1I1A - chains C and D of the 4 polymer chains in the assembly; structure by X-ray diffraction, 2.80 A resolution.

[Chain C]
Molecule: Ig gamma-2A chain C region
Source organism: Rattus norvegicus
Notes: fragment: wild-type fc fragment
Reference sequence: P20760 (GCA_RAT); residues 223-447 here correspond to UniProt positions 98-322 (UniProt number = residue number - 125)
Amino-acid sequence (225 residues; each row starts with the number of its first residue):
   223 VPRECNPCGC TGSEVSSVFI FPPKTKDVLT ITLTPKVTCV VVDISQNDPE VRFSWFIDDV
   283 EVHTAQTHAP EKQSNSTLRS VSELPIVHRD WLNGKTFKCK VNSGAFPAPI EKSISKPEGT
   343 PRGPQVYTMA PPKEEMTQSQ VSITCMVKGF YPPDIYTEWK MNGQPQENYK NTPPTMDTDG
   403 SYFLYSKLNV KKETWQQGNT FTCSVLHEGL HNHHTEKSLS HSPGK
Not modelled in the structure: 223-238, 444-447
Cystine bridges: C261-C321, C367-C425
Glycans and other covalent adducts: glycan linked to N297

[Chain D]
Molecule: Ig gamma-2A chain C region
Source organism: Rattus norvegicus
Notes: fragment: non-fcrn-binding fc fragment
Reference sequence: P20760 (GCA_RAT); residues 223-447 here correspond to UniProt positions 98-322 (UniProt number = residue number - 125)
Amino-acid sequence (239 residues; each row starts with the number of its first residue):
   223 VPRECNPCGC TGSEVSSVFI FPPKTKDVLG GGLTPKVTCV VVDISQNDPE VRFSWFIDDV
   283 EVHTAQTHAP EKQSNSTLRS VSELPIVERD WLNGKTFKCK VNSGAFPAPI EKSISKPEGT
   343 PRGPQVYTMA PPKEEMTQSQ VSITCMVKGF YPPDIYTEWK MNGQPQENYK NTPPTMDTDG
   403 SYFLYSKLNV KKETWQQGNT FTCSVLHEGL ENEHTEKSLS HSPGKGIEGR GSSHHHHHH
Not modelled in the structure: 223-238, 444-461
Construct notes: engineered mutation G252 (Thr127 in P20760), G253 (Ile128 in P20760), G254 (Thr129 in P20760), E310 (His185 in P20760), E433 (His308 in P20760), E435 (His310 in P20760); cloning artifact (448-461)
Cystine bridges: C261-C321, C367-C425
Glycans and other covalent adducts: glycan linked to N297

[How chain C and chain D interact]
Pairs across the interface (47):
  Q347(C) - Q360(D)  hydrogen bond
  Y349(C) - P354(D)  hydrophobic
  Y349(C) - E356(D)
  Y349(C) - E357(D)
  P354(C) - Y349(D)  hydrophobic
  P354(C) - M368(D)
  K355(C) - T350(D)  hydrogen bond (side chain-backbone)
  E356(C) - Y349(D)
  E356(C) - K439(D)
  E357(C) - Y349(D)
  E357(C) - K370(D)  salt bridge
  Q360(C) - Q347(D)  hydrogen bond
  Q360(C) - Y349(D)  hydrogen bond
  Q360(C) - K370(D)
  S364(C) - M368(D)
  S364(C) - K370(D)
  T366(C) - M368(D)
  T366(C) - Y407(D)  hydrogen bond
  M368(C) - S364(D)
  M368(C) - T366(D)
  M368(C) - K409(D)
  K370(C) - E357(D)  salt bridge
  K370(C) - S364(D)  hydrogen bond
  N390(C) - T400(D)
  K392(C) - M398(D)
  K392(C) - T400(D)
  K392(C) - F405(D)
  N393(C) - T397(D)
  T394(C) - T394(D)
  T394(C) - T397(D)
  P395(C) - P395(D)
  P395(C) - T397(D)
  T397(C) - N393(D)
  T397(C) - T394(D)
  T397(C) - P395(D)
  M398(C) - K392(D)
  D399(C) - K392(D)
  D399(C) - K409(D)  salt bridge
  F405(C) - T394(D)
  F405(C) - K409(D)
  Y407(C) - T366(D)  hydrogen bond
  Y407(C) - T394(D)
  Y407(C) - Y407(D)  hydrophobic
  Y407(C) - K409(D)
  K409(C) - D399(D)  salt bridge
  K409(C) - F405(D)
  K409(C) - Y407(D)
Interface residues without a listed pair, chain C (27 interface residues in all): T350, M351, A352, Q362, T400
Interface residues without a listed pair, chain D (26 interface residues in all): V348, M351, S408

[Overview]
27 residues of chain C and 26 residues of chain D are in contact, with 7 hydrogen bonds and 4 salt bridges.
Polar pairs include E357(C)-K370(D), K370(C)-E357(D) and D399(C)-K409(D).
Here chain C is Ig gamma-2A chain C region and chain D is Ig gamma-2A chain C region, both from Rattus
norvegicus. Entry 1I1A (Crystal structure of the neonatal FC receptor complexed with a heterodimeric FC) was
determined by X-ray diffraction together with 1I1C from the same study.
